Entry 3SMO (X-ray diffraction, 1.80 A resolution); this record covers chains A and P.

== Chain A ==
Name: 14-3-3 protein sigma
From: Homo sapiens
Reference sequence: P31947 (1433S_HUMAN); residue numbers follow UniProt; this construct covers 1-231
Chain sequence (235 residues; row label = number of the first residue in the row; numbers below 1 keep their minus sign (Ala-3 is residue -3)):
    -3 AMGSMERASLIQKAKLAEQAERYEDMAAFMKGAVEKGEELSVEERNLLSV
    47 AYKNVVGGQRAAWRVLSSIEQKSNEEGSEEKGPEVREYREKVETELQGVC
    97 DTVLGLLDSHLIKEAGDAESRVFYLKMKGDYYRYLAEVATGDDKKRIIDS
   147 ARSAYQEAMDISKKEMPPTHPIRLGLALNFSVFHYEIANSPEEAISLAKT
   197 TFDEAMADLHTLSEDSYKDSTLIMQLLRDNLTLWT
Differences from the reference sequence: expression tag (-3 to 0); engineered mutation Val38 (Cys in P31947), His166 (Asn in P31947)
Curated features (UniProtKB/Swiss-Prot):
  - site (Interaction with phosphoserine on interacting protein): Arg56, Arg129
  - modified residue (Phosphoserine): Ser5, Ser74
Ion coordination: Mg2+ site 1 near Glu2 (its only coordinating residue here); Mg2+ site 2: Glu35, Glu110; Mg2+ site 3 near Glu161 (its only coordinating residue here)
Ligand contacts: Fusicoccin J aglycone (FJA): Asn42, Ser45, Val46, Lys49, Phe119, Lys122, Met123, Pro167, Ile168, Gly171, Leu218, Ile219

== Chain P ==
Name: TASK-3 peptide
Chain sequence (6 residues; numbered 369 to 374; the number before each row is that of its first residue):
   369 KRRKSV
Modified residues: Ser373 (phosphoserine; SEP)

== Interface between chain A and chain P ==
Pairs across the interface - 27 pairs, chain A then chain P:
  Lys49(A) - Ser373(P)
  Lys49(A) - Val374(P)  hydrogen bond (side chain-backbone)
  Arg56(A) - Arg370(P)
  Arg56(A) - Arg371(P)
  Arg56(A) - Ser373(P)
  Arg60(A) - Arg370(P)
  Lys122(A) - Val374(P)  hydrogen bond (side chain-backbone)
  Arg129(A) - Arg371(P)
  Arg129(A) - Ser373(P)
  Tyr130(A) - Ser373(P)
  Glu133(A) - Arg371(P)  salt bridge
  Gly171(A) - Val374(P)
  Leu174(A) - Lys372(P)
  Leu174(A) - Ser373(P)
  Leu174(A) - Val374(P)
  Asn175(A) - Ser373(P)
  Asn175(A) - Val374(P)  hydrogen bond (side chain-backbone)
  Val178(A) - Arg371(P)
  Val178(A) - Lys372(P)
  Glu182(A) - Arg371(P)  salt bridge
  Leu222(A) - Lys372(P)
  Asp225(A) - Lys372(P)  salt bridge
  Asn226(A) - Arg371(P)
  Asn226(A) - Lys372(P)  hydrogen bond (side chain-backbone)
  Leu229(A) - Lys369(P)
  Leu229(A) - Arg371(P)
  Trp230(A) - Arg371(P)
Also at the interface, not in a pair above, chain A (18 interface residues in all): Asp126

== Summary ==
18 residues of chain A and 6 residues of chain P are in contact, with 4 hydrogen bonds and 3 salt bridges.
Polar pairs include Glu133(A)-Arg371(P), Glu182(A)-Arg371(P) and Asp225(A)-Lys372(P). Bound to chain A:
Fusicoccin J aglycone.
Chain A is 14-3-3 protein sigma (Homo sapiens) and chain P is TASK-3 peptide; the structure, Crystal structure
of human 14-3-3 sigma C38V/N166H in complex with TASK-3 peptide and stabilizer Fusicoccin J ..., was
determined by X-ray diffraction (same publication as 3P1N, 3P1O, 3P1P, 3P1Q, 3P1R, 3P1S and 8 further
entries).
